PDB entry 9B1Y | electron microscopy, 2.47 A resolution | chains A and Q of the 51 polymer chains in the assembly

Chain A:
Molecule: 16S rRNA
Source organism: Mycolicibacterium smegmatis
Sequence (1511 nucleotides; numbered 7 to 1517; the number before each row is that of its first residue):
     7 UUUGGAGAGU UUGAUCCUGG CUCAGGACGA ACGCUGGCGG CGUGCUUAAC ACAUGCAAGU
    67 CGAACGGAAA GGCCCUUUCG GGGGUACUCG AGUGGCGAAC GGGUGAGUAA CACGUGGGUG
   127 AUCUGCCCUG CACUUUGGGA UAAGCCUGGG AAACUGGGUC UAAUACCGAA UACACCCUGC
   187 UGGUCGCAUG GCCUGGUAGG GGAAAGCUUU UGCGGUGUGG GAUGGGCCCG CGGCCUAUCA
   247 GCUUGUUGGU GGGGUGAUGG CCUACCAAGG CGACGACGGG UAGCCGGCCU GAGAGGGUGA
   307 CCGGCCACAC UGGGACUGAG AUACGGCCCA GACUCCUACG GGAGGCAGCA GUGGGGAAUA
   367 UUGCACAAUG GGCGCAAGCC UGAUGCAGCG ACGCCGCGUG AGGGAUGACG GCCUUCGGGU
   427 UGUAAACCUC UUUCAGCACA GACGAAGCGC AAGUGACGGU AUGUGCAGAA GAAGGACCGG
   487 CCAACUACGU GCCAGCAGCC XCGGUAAUAC GUAGGGUCCG AGCGUUGUCC GGAAUUACUG
   547 GGCGUAAAGA GCUCGUAGGU GGUUUGUCGC GUUGUUCGUG AAAACUCACA GCUUAACUGU
   607 GGGCGUGCGG GCGAUACGGG CAGACUAGAG UACUGCAGGG GAGACUGGAA UUCCUGGUGU
   667 AGCGGUGGAA UGCGCAGAUA UCAGGAGGAA CACCGGUGGC GAAGGCGGGU CUCUGGGCAG
   727 UAACUGACGC UGAGGAGCGA AAGCGUGGGG AGCGAACAGG AUUAGAUACC CUGGUAGUCC
   787 ACGCCGUAAA CGGUGGGUAC UAGGUGUGGG UUUCCUUCCU UGGGAUCCGU GCCGUAGCUA
   847 ACGCAUUAAG UACCCCGCCU GGGGAGUACG GCCGCAAGGC UAAAACUCAA AGGAAUUGAC
   907 GGGGGCCCGC ACAAGCGGCG GAGCAUGUGG AUUAAUUCGA UGCAACGCGA AGAACCUUAC
   967 CUGGGUUUGA CAUGCACAGG ACGCCGGCAG AGAUGUCGGU UCCCUUGUGG CCUGUGUGCA
  1027 GGUGGUGCAU GGCUGUCGUC AGCUCGUGUC GUGAGAUGUU GGGUUAAGUC CCGCAACGAG
  1087 CGCAACCCUU GUCUCAUGUU GCCAGCACGU UAUGGUGGGG ACUCGUGAGA GACUGCCGGG
  1147 GUCAACUCGG AGGAAGGUGG GGAUGACGUC AAGUCAUCAU GCCCCUUAUG UCCAGGGCUU
  1207 CACACAUGCU ACAAUGGCCG GUACAAAGGG CUGCGAUGCC GUGAGGUGGA GCGAAUCCUU
  1267 UCAAAGCCGG UCUCAGUUCG GAUCGGGGUC UGCAACUCGA CCCCGUGAAG UCGGAGUCGC
  1327 UAGUAAUCGC AGAUCAGCAA CGCUGCGGUG AAUACGUUCC CGGGCCUUGU ACACACCGCC
  1387 CGUCACGUCA UGAAAGUCGG UAACACCCGA AGCCGGUGGC CUAACCCUUG UGGAGGGAGC
  1447 CGUCGAAGGU GGGAUCGGCG AUUGGGACGA AGUCGUAACA AGGUAGCCGU ACCGGAAGGU
  1507 GCGGCUGGAU C
Modified / non-standard residues: G7M (N7-methyl-guanosine-5'-monophosphate) at position 507
Metal / ion sites: Mg2+ site 1: U9, G10; Mg2+ site 2: U16, U17; Mg2+ site 3: U17, G898; Mg2+ site 4: U18, A20; Mg2+ site 5: U18, G19; Mg2+ site 6: G42, A397; Mg2+ site 7: G46, C47; Mg2+ site 8: G48, U49; Mg2+ site 9 near U52 (its only coordinating residue here); Mg2+ site 10: U66, C67, G101; Mg2+ site 11 near G68 (its only coordinating residue here); Mg2+ site 12: G103, A104; 152 more Mg2+ sites not listed

Chain Q:
Name: Small ribosomal subunit protein uS17
Source organism: Mycolicibacterium smegmatis
UniProtKB: A0QSE0 (RS17_MYCS2); residue numbers follow UniProt; this construct covers 4-97
Chain sequence (94 residues; each row starts with the number of its first residue):
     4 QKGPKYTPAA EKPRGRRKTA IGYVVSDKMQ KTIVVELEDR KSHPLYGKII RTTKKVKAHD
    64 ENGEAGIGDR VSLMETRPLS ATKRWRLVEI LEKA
Metal / ion sites: Mg2+ site 1: Tyr9, Thr10 (shared with G136(A) of chain A); Mg2+ site 2: Pro11 (shared with G226(A), G227(A) of chain A)
UniProt features mapped onto this chain:
  - cross-link: Lys96 (Isoglutamyl lysine isopeptide (Lys-Gln) (interchain with Q-Cter in protein Pup))

Chain A / chain Q interface:
Contacting residue pairs (91; chain A residue first):
  G122(A) with Lys21(Q), base contact
  G123(A) with Arg19(Q), base contact; Arg20(Q), base contact; Lys21(Q), base contact; Glu78(Q), hydrogen bond to the base
  G124(A) with Arg20(Q), hydrogen bond to the sugar
  U125(A) with Pro16(Q), phosphate contact; Arg17(Q), hydrogen bond to the phosphate; Gly18(Q), hydrogen bond to the phosphate; Arg20(Q), salt bridge to the phosphate
  G126(A) with Lys15(Q), hydrogen bond to the base; Pro16(Q), phosphate contact; Arg17(Q), sugar contact
  A127(A) with Arg80(Q), salt bridge to the phosphate
  U128(A) with Lys15(Q), base contact
  G136(A) with Tyr9(Q), hydrogen bond to the base; Thr10(Q), hydrogen bond to the base
  C137(A) with Gln4(Q), phosphate contact; Lys5(Q), base contact; Gly6(Q), sugar contact; Pro7(Q), sugar contact
  A138(A) with Lys5(Q), phosphate contact; Gly6(Q), hydrogen bond to the base; Pro7(Q), base contact
  C139(A) with Lys5(Q), base contact
  A180(A) with Lys8(Q), hydrogen bond to the base; Tyr9(Q), hydrogen bond to the sugar
  C181(A) with Lys8(Q), base contact; Tyr9(Q), phosphate contact
  C193(A) with Arg17(Q), hydrogen bond to the base; Gly18(Q), hydrogen bond to the base
  A194(A) with Arg17(Q), base contact
  U200(A) with Tyr9(Q), hydrogen bond to the base
  G208(A) with Lys8(Q), base contact
  G223(A) with Gly6(Q), base contact; Lys8(Q), hydrogen bond to the sugar
  U224(A) with Lys8(Q), hydrogen bond to the sugar; Tyr9(Q), hydrogen bond to the base; Thr10(Q), hydrogen bond to the base; Pro11(Q), sugar contact
  G225(A) with Tyr9(Q), base contact; Pro11(Q), phosphate contact; Ala12(Q), phosphate contact
  G226(A) with Thr10(Q), base contact; Pro11(Q), base contact; Ala12(Q), hydrogen bond to the phosphate; Ala13(Q), phosphate contact; Glu14(Q), phosphate contact
  G227(A) with Pro11(Q), base contact; Ala12(Q), base contact; Ala13(Q), hydrogen bond to the base; Glu14(Q), hydrogen bond to the phosphate
  A228(A) with Ala13(Q), phosphate contact
  C234(A) with Arg87(Q), hydrogen bond to the phosphate
  C235(A) with Lys21(Q), hydrogen bond to the base; Arg87(Q), salt bridge to the phosphate; Trp88(Q), sugar contact
  G236(A) with Lys21(Q), hydrogen bond to the base; Lys57(Q), salt bridge to the phosphate
  C237(A) with Lys57(Q), salt bridge to the phosphate
  U253(A) with Ala84(Q), phosphate contact
  G254(A) with Gln33(Q), hydrogen bond to the base; Thr35(Q), sugar contact; Lys60(Q), phosphate contact; Ser83(Q), hydrogen bond to the phosphate; Ala84(Q), hydrogen bond to the phosphate; Lys86(Q), hydrogen bond to the phosphate
  G255(A) with Gln33(Q), hydrogen bond to the sugar; Lys86(Q), salt bridge to the phosphate
  U264(A) with Arg80(Q), sugar contact; Pro81(Q), base contact
  G265(A) with Pro81(Q), sugar contact; Leu82(Q), hydrogen bond to the sugar; Ser83(Q), hydrogen bond to the sugar
  G266(A) with Leu82(Q), phosphate contact
  G275(A) with Lys31(Q), phosphate contact; Met32(Q), phosphate contact
  G276(A) with Ser29(Q), hydrogen bond to the phosphate; Met32(Q), sugar contact
  C277(A) with Val37(Q), phosphate contact
  G278(A) with Lys58(Q), phosphate contact
  C280(A) with Thr55(Q), hydrogen bond to the base; Thr56(Q), hydrogen bond to the base
  G301(A) with Pro47(Q), phosphate contact; Leu48(Q), phosphate contact
  G302(A) with Leu48(Q), phosphate contact
  C544(A) with Leu48(Q), base contact; Tyr49(Q), sugar contact
  G565(A) with Arg54(Q), salt bridge to the phosphate
  G577(A) with Arg43(Q), hydrogen bond to the sugar
  G616(A) with Arg19(Q), sugar contact
Other interface residues (no listed pair), chain A (46 interface residues in all): G238, G564
Other interface residues (no listed pair), chain Q (45 interface residues in all): Lys44, Thr85

Overview:
Chain A and chain Q form an interface of 46 and 45 residues respectively, with 34 hydrogen bonds and 7 salt
bridges. Among the polar pairs are G123(A)-Glu78(Q), G126(A)-Lys15(Q) and G136(A)-Tyr9(Q). U9(A) and G10(A)
coordinate Mg2+ site 1.
Chain A is 16S rRNA and chain Q is Small ribosomal subunit protein uS17, both from Mycolicibacterium
smegmatis; the structure, WT strain WT mycobacterial ribosome, was determined by electron microscopy.
